PDB entry 2ZHE | X-ray diffraction, 2.10 A resolution | chains L and H of the 3 polymer chains in the assembly

# Chain L
Protein: Thrombin light chain
From: Homo sapiens
Notes: EC 3.4.21.5
Reference sequence: P00734 (THRB_HUMAN); residues 1-14 here correspond to UniProt positions 336-349 (UniProt number = residue number + 335)
Chain sequence (36 residues; each row starts with the number of its first residue; a row labelled like 14A-14N holds insertion residues (14A, then the next letters in order)):
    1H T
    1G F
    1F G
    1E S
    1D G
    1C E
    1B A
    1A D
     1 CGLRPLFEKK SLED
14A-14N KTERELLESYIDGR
Not modelled in the structure: 1H, 1G, 1F, 1E, 1D, 1C, 14L-14N
UniProt features mapped onto this chain:
  - site: Arg-14N (Cleavage)

# Chain H
Protein: Thrombin heavy chain
From: Homo sapiens
Notes: EC 3.4.21.5
Reference sequence: P00734 (THRB_HUMAN); the construct lacks a stretch of the UniProt sequence and is renumbered around it, so the offset changes along the chain: 16-36 = UniProt 364-384; 37-60 = UniProt 386-409; 61-77 = UniProt 419-435; 78-97 = UniProt 437-456; 7 more segments
Chain sequence (259 residues; row label = number of the first residue in the row; note: 4 numbers in that range are skipped by the numbering (no residue carries them; nothing is unmodelled there); a row labelled like 60A-60I holds insertion residues (60A, then the next letters in order)):
    16 IVEGSDAEIG MSPWQVMLFR K
   36A S
    37 PQELLCGASL ISDRWVLTAA HCLL
60A-60I YPPWDKNFT
    61 ENDLLVRIGK HSRTRYE
   77A R
    78 NIEKISMLEK IYIHPRYNWR
   97A E
    98 NLDRDIALMK LKKPVAFSDY IHPVCLPDRE TA
129A-129C ASL
   130 LQAGYKGRVT GWGNLKE
146A-146H TWTANVGK
   150 GQPSVLQVVN LPIVERPVCK DSTRIRITDN MFCAG
  184A Y
   185 KP
186A-186D DEGK
   187 RGDACEGDSG GPFVMKSP
204A-204B FN
   205 NRWYQMGIVS WGE
   219 GCD
  221A R
   222 DGKYGFYTHV FRLKKWIQKV IDQFGE
Not modelled in the structure: 146A-146H, 247
Disulfides: Cys-42/Cys-58, Cys-168/Cys-182, Cys-191/Cys-220
Residues lining bound ligands: 13U (N-cyclooctylglycyl-N-(4-carbamimidoylbenzyl)-L-prolinamide): His-57, Tyr-60A, Trp-60D, Glu-97A, Asn-98, Leu-99, Ile-174, Asp-189, Ala-190, Cys-191, Glu-192, Ser-195, Val-213, Ser-214, Trp-215, Gly-216, Gly-219, Cys-220, Gly-226, Phe-227
UniProt features mapped onto this chain:
  - region: Ala-183 to Val-200 (High affinity receptor-binding region which is also known as the TP508 peptide)
  - active site (Charge relay system): His-57, Asp-102, Ser-195
  - glycosylation: Asn-60G (N-linked (GlcNAc...) (complex) asparagine)

# Chain L / chain H interface
Residue-residue contacts - 61 pairs, chain L then chain H:
  Cys-1(L) with Pro-120(H); Val-121(H); Cys-122(H), disulfide; Arg-206(H), hydrogen bond (backbone-side chain)
  Asp-1A(L) with His-119(H), hydrogen bond (backbone-side chain); Arg-206(H)
  Ala-1B(L) with Arg-206(H), hydrogen bond (backbone-side chain)
  Gly-2(L) with Trp-29(H); Pro-120(H), hydrogen bond (backbone-backbone); Val-121(H); Cys-122(H); Arg-206(H); Trp-207(H), hydrogen bond (backbone-backbone)
  Leu-3(L) with His-119(H), hydrogen bond (backbone-side chain); Asn-205(H); Arg-206(H)
  Arg-4(L) with Gly-25(H); Met-26(H), hydrogen bond (side chain-backbone); Pro-28(H); Trp-29(H); Arg-137(H); Trp-207(H)
  Pro-5(L) with Ser-115(H); Asp-116(H); His-119(H)
  Leu-6(L) with Gly-25(H); Asp-116(H); Tyr-117(H), hydrophobic
  Phe-7(L) with Glu-23(H); Ile-24(H); Gly-25(H); Met-26(H)
  Glu-8(L) with Lys-202(H), salt bridge; Asn-205(H); Trp-207(H), hydrogen bond
  Lys-9(L) with His-119(H)
  Asp-14(L) with Glu-23(H); Met-26(H); Arg-137(H), salt bridge; Trp-207(H)
  Lys-14A(L) with Glu-23(H), hydrogen bond (backbone-side chain)
  Thr-14B(L) with Arg-137(H), hydrogen bond; Asn-159(H), hydrogen bond
  Glu-14C(L) with Arg-137(H); Lys-202(H), salt bridge
  Glu-14E(L) with Lys-135(H), salt bridge; Asn-159(H), hydrogen bond; Tyr-184A(H), hydrogen bond
  Leu-14F(L) with Lys-135(H); Gly-136(H); Asn-159(H); Trp-207(H), hydrophobic
  Ser-14I(L) with Gly-133(H); Tyr-134(H); Lys-135(H), hydrogen bond (side chain-backbone)
  Tyr-14J(L) with Tyr-134(H), hydrophobic; Lys-135(H), hydrogen bond (side chain-backbone); Met-201(H); Lys-202(H); Pro-204(H), hydrophobic
  Ile-14K(L) with Tyr-134(H), hydrogen bond (backbone-side chain)
Interface residues without a listed pair, chain L (21 interface residues in all): Leu-14G
Interface residues without a listed pair, chain H (27 interface residues in all): Leu-129C
Disulfides between the chains: Cys-1(L)/Cys-122(H)

# Overview
Chain L and chain H form an interface of 21 and 27 residues respectively, with 1 disulfide bond, 16 hydrogen
bonds and 4 salt bridges. Among the polar pairs are Glu-8(L)/Lys-202(H), Glu-14E(L)/Lys-135(H) and
Asp-14(L)/Arg-137(H). Ligands of chain H: compound 13U.
Here chain L is Thrombin light chain and chain H is Thrombin heavy chain, both from Homo sapiens. Entry 2ZHE
(Exploring thrombin S3 pocket) was determined by X-ray diffraction.
